7R0W - chains K and P of the 18 polymer chains in the assembly; structure by electron microscopy, 2.80 A resolution.

[Chain K]
Name: Cytochrome f
From: Synechocystis sp. PCC 6803
UniProt: P26287 (CYF_SYNY3); the author numbering skips numbers that UniProt does not, so the offset changes along the chain: -43 to 194 = UniProt 1-238; 196-285 = UniProt 239-328
Sequence (328 residues; row label = number of the first residue in the row; note: 1 number in that range is skipped by the numbering (no residue carries it; nothing is unmodelled there); numbers below 1 keep their minus sign (Met-43 is residue -43)):
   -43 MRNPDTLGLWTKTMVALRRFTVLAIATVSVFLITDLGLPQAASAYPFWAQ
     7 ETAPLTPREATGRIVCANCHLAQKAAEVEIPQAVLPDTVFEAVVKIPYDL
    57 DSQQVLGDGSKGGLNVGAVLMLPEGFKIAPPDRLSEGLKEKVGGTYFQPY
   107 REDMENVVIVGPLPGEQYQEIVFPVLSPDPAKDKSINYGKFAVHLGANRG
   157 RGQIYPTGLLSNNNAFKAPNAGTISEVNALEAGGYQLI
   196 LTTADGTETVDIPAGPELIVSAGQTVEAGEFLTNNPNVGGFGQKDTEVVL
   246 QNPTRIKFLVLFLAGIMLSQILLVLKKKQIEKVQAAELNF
Unresolved in the structure: -43 to 0, 196-200
Curated features (UniProtKB/Swiss-Prot):
  - binding site (heme): Tyr1, Cys22, Cys25, His26
Covalent attachments: heme c (HEC) linked to Cys22, Cys25
Metal / ion sites: heme c Fe near His26 (its only coordinating residue here)
Small-molecule neighbours:
  - 6PL ((4S,7R)-4-hydroxy-N,N,N-trimethyl-9-oxo-7-[(palmitoyloxy)methyl]-3,5,8-trioxa-4-phosphahexacosan-1-aminium 4-oxide): Pro37, Gln38, Ala39
  - heme c (HEC): Tyr1, Pro2, Trp4, Ala5, Thr8, Ile20, Val21, His26, Gln60, Gly69, Leu70, Asn71, Val72, Gly73, Ala74, Val75, Pro118, Gly152, Asn154, Gly156, Arg157, Gly158, Ile160, Tyr161, Pro162

[Chain P]
Name: Cytochrome b6-f complex subunit 8
From: Synechocystis sp. PCC 6803
UniProt: P72717 (PETN_SYNY3); residue numbers follow UniProt; this construct covers 1-29
Sequence (29 residues; numbered 1 to 29; the number before each row is that of its first residue):
     1 MDILTLGWVSVLVLFTWSISMVVWGRNGF
Small-molecule neighbours:
  - 6PL ((4S,7R)-4-hydroxy-N,N,N-trimethyl-9-oxo-7-[(palmitoyloxy)methyl]-3,5,8-trioxa-4-phosphahexacosan-1-aminium 4-oxide): Asp2, Leu4, Thr5, Trp8, Val9, Val11, Leu12, Phe15
  - beta,beta-caroten-4-one (ECH): Phe15, Ser18, Ile19, Val22, Phe29

[Interface between chain K and chain P]
Residue-residue contacts - 28 pairs, chain K then chain P:
  Gln38(K) with Trp8(P), hydrogen bond
  Ala39(K) with Leu4(P)
  Leu41(K) with Ile3(P), hydrophobic
  Gln246(K) with Leu4(P)
  Pro248(K) with Ile3(P)
  Ile251(K) with Ile3(P); Leu4(P), hydrophobic; Gly7(P)
  Lys252(K) with Ile3(P)
  Val255(K) with Leu6(P), hydrophobic; Ser10(P)
  Leu258(K) with Ser10(P); Val11(P), hydrophobic; Leu14(P), hydrophobic
  Ile261(K) with Leu14(P), hydrophobic
  Met262(K) with Val13(P), hydrophobic; Leu14(P), hydrophobic; Trp17(P), hydrogen bond (backbone-side chain)
  Gln265(K) with Trp17(P); Ser18(P), hydrogen bond
  Ile266(K) with Trp17(P), hydrophobic
  Val269(K) with Met21(P); Trp24(P), hydrophobic; Gly25(P)
  Leu270(K) with Trp24(P), hydrophobic
  Lys272(K) with Gly25(P), hydrogen bond (side chain-backbone)
  Lys273(K) with Trp24(P), hydrogen bond (side chain-backbone); Gly25(P)
Also at the interface, not in a pair above, chain K (20 interface residues in all): Val40, Leu254, Glu276
Also at the interface, not in a pair above, chain P (16 interface residues in all): Asp2, Arg26

[In short]
Chain K and chain P form an interface of 20 and 16 residues respectively; the contacts include 5 hydrogen
bonds. Polar pairs include Gln38(K)-Trp8(P), Met262(K)-Trp17(P) and Gln265(K)-Ser18(P). Compound 6PL is bound
between chain K and chain P. Bound to chain P: beta,beta-caroten-4-one.
Chain K is Cytochrome f and chain P is Cytochrome b6-f complex subunit 8, both from Synechocystis sp. PCC
6803; the structure, 2.8 Angstrom cryo-EM structure of the dimeric cytochrome b6f-PetP complex from
Synechocystis sp. PCC 6803 with ..., was determined by electron microscopy, deposited together with 7ZXY.
